Entry 4FNK (X-ray diffraction, 1.90 A resolution); this record covers chains A and F of the 6 polymer chains in the assembly.

# Chain A
Molecule: Hemagglutinin HA1 chain
Source organism: Influenza A virus
Reference sequence: Q91MA7 (HEMA_I68A4); residues 11-329 here correspond to UniProt positions 27-345 (UniProt number = residue number + 16)
Chain sequence (323 residues; each row starts with the number of its first residue):
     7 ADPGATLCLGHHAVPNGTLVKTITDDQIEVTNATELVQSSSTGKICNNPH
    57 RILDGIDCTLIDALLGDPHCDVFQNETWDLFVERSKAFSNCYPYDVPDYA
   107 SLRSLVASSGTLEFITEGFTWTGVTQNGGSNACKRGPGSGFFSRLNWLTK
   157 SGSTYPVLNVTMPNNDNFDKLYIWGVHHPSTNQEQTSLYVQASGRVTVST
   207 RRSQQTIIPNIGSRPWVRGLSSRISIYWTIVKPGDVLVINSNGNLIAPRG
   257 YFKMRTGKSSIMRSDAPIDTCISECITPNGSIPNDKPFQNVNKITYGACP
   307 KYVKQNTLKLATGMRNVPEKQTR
Not modelled in the structure: 7-8, 327-329
Disulfides: Cys-52/Cys-277, Cys-64/Cys-76, Cys-97/Cys-139, Cys-281/Cys-305
Glycans and other covalent adducts: N-acetylglucosamine (NAG) linked to Asn-22, Asn-38, Asn-81, Asn-285; glycan linked to Asn-165
Construct notes: expression tag (7-10)
UniProt features mapped onto this chain:
  - site: Arg-329 (Cleavage)
  - glycosylation (N-linked (GlcNAc...) asparagine): Asn-22, Asn-38, Asn-81, Asn-165, Asn-285

# Chain F
Molecule: Hemagglutinin HA2 chain
Source organism: Influenza A virus
Reference sequence: Q91MA7 (HEMA_I68A4); residues 1-174 here correspond to UniProt positions 346-519 (UniProt number = residue number + 345)
Chain sequence (174 residues; numbered 1 to 174; the number before each row is that of its first residue):
     1 GLFGAIAGFIENGWEGMIDGWYGFRHQNSEGTGQAADLKSTQAAIDQING
    51 KLNRVIEKTNEKFHQIEKEFSEVEGRIQDLEKYVEDTKIDLWSYNAELLV
   101 ALENQHTIDLTDSEMNKLFEKTGRQLRENAEDMGNGCFKIYHKCDNACIE
   151 SIRNGTYDHDVYRDEALNNRFQIK
Not modelled in the structure: 172-174
Disulfides: Cys-144/Cys-148
Glycans and other covalent adducts: N-acetylglucosamine (NAG) linked to Asn-154
UniProt features mapped onto this chain:
  - glycosylation: Asn-154 (N-linked (GlcNAc...) asparagine)

# Interface between chain A and chain F
Residue-residue contacts (9; chain A residue first):
  Lys-27(A) / Arg-54(F)
  Thr-28(A) / Arg-54(F)  hydrogen bond (backbone-side chain)
  Ile-29(A) / Lys-51(F)
  Ile-29(A) / Arg-54(F)
  Ile-29(A) / Glu-103(F)
  Thr-30(A) / Gln-47(F)
  Thr-30(A) / Gly-50(F)
  Thr-30(A) / Lys-51(F)
  Thr-30(A) / His-106(F)
Other interface residues (no listed pair), chain A (6 interface residues in all): Asp-31, Asp-32
Other interface residues (no listed pair), chain F (7 interface residues in all): Asp-46

# Overview
The interface between chain A and chain F involves 6 residues on one side and 7 on the other, with 1 hydrogen
bond. The hydrogen-bonded pair is Thr-28(A)/Arg-54(F). N-acetylglucosamine is covalently linked to Asn-22(A),
Asn-38(A), Asn-81(A) and Asn-285(A). N-acetylglucosamine is covalently linked to Asn-154(F).
Chain A is Hemagglutinin HA1 chain and chain F is Hemagglutinin HA2 chain, both from Influenza A virus; the
structure, Crystal structure of the A/Hong Kong/1/1968 (H3N2) influenza virus hemagglutinin, was determined by
X-ray diffraction, deposited together with 4FNL, 4FP8 and 4FQR.
